Entry 7PAM (electron microscopy, 6.80 A resolution (low resolution: residue-level contacts below are approximate; hydrogen-bond / salt-bridge calls are withheld)); this record covers chains l and 3 of the 54 polymer chains in the assembly.

Chain l:
Name: 50S ribosomal protein L16
Organism: Mycoplasma pneumoniae M129
UniProtKB: P41204 (RL16_MYCPN); numbering as in UniProt (aligned over 1-139)
Amino-acid sequence (139 residues; each row starts with the number of its first residue):
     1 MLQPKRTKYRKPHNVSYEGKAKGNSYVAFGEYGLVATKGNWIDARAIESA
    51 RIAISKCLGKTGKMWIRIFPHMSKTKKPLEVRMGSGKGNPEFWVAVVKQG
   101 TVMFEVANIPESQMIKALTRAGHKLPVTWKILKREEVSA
Unresolved in the structure: 137-139

Chain 3:
Molecule: 23S ribosomal RNA
Organism: Mycoplasma pneumoniae M129
Sequence (2907 nucleotides; each row starts with the number of its first residue):
     1 UACAAUAAGUUACUAAGGGCUUAUGGUGGAUGCCUUGGCACUAAUAGGCG
    51 AUGAAGGACGUGUUAACCUGCGAUAAGCUUCGGGUAGGUGGUAAGAACCU
   101 CAGAUCCGGAGAUUUCCGAAUGGAGCAAUCCGGUAGUUGGAAACAGCUAU
   151 CAUUAAUUGAUGAAUAAAUAGUCAAUUAAAGCAAUACGUGGUGAAGUGAA
   201 ACAUCUCAGUAGCCACAGGAAAAGAAAACGAAUGUGAUUCCGUGUGUAGU
   251 GGCGAGCGAAAGCGGAACAGGCCAAACUUAUCAUUAGAUAGGGGUUGUAG
   301 GGCUUGCAAUGUGGACUUGAAAACGAUAGAAGAAGCUGUUGGAAAGCAGC
   351 GCGCAAAAGGGUGAUAGCCCCGUAUUUGAAAUUGUUUUCAUACCUAGCGA
   401 GAUCCCUGAGUAGCUCGGAAAACGUUAUUUUGAGUGAAUCUGCCCAGACC
   451 AUUGGGUAAGCCUAAAUACUAAUUAGUGACCGAUAGCGAAACAGUACCGU
   501 GAGGGAAAGGUGAAAAGAACCCAGAGAUGGGAGUGAAAUAGAUUCUGAAA
   551 CCAUAUGCCUACAACGUGUCAGAGCACAUUAAUGUGUGAUGGCGUGCGUU
   601 UUGAAGUAUGAGCCGGCGAGUUAUGAUAGCAAGCGUUAGUUAACCAGGAG
   651 AUGGGGAGCUGUAGCGAAAGCGAGUUUUAAAAGAGCGUUUGUUUGUUAUU
   701 AUAGACCCGAAACGGGUUGAGCUAGUCAUGAGCAGGUUGAAGGUUGAGUA
   751 ACAUCAACUGGAGGACCGAACCGACUCUCGUUGAAACGAUAGCGGAUGAC
   801 UUGUGAUUAGGGGUGAAAUUCCAAUCGAAAUCCGUGAUAGCUGGUUCUCG
   851 UCGAAAUAGCUUUAAGGCUAGCGUGAGAUCACAAAUAAGUGGAGGUAAAG
   901 CUACUGAAUGUAUGAUGGCGCCACCUAGGCGUACUGAAUACAAUUAAACU
   951 CUGAAUGCCAUUUAUUUUAUUCUCGCAGUCAGACAGUGGGGGAUAAGCUU
  1001 CAUUGUCAAGAGGGGAAGAGCCCAGAUCAUUAAAUAAGGUCCCCAAAAUA
  1051 UACUAAGUGGAAAAGGAUGUGAAAGUGCUAAAACAGCAAGGAUGUUGGCU
  1101 UAGAAGCAGCCAUCGUUUAAAGAGUGCGUAACAGCUCACUUGUCGAGUGU
  1151 UUUUGCGCCGAAGAUGUAACGGGGCUAAGUAUAUUACCGAAUUUAUGGAU
  1201 AAGAUUUAUAUCUUGUGGUAGACGAGCGUUGUAUUGGAGUUGAAGUCAAA
  1251 GCGUGAGCAUUGGUGGAUCCAAUACAAGUGAGAAUGCCGGCAUGAGUAAC
  1301 GCUUGGGAGUGAGAAUCUCCCAAACCGAUUGACUAAGGUUUCCUGGACCA
  1351 GGGUCGUCCUUCCAGGGUUAGUCUGGACCUAAGCUGAGGCUGAAAAGCGU
  1401 AGGCGAUGGACAACAGGUUAAUAUUCCUGUACUUACAGUUAGACUGAUGG
  1451 AGUGACAAAGAAGGUUUUCCACCCCCAUAAUUGGAUUUGGGGAUAAAUCA
  1501 UAAGGUGGUACAAUAGGCAAAUCCGUUGUGCAUAACAUUGAGUGAUGAUG
  1551 UCGAGUGAAUGAGUGAUCAAGUAGCGAAGGUGGUAUUAAUCAUGCUUUCA
  1601 AGAAAAGCUUCUAGGGUUAAUCUAGCUGUAACCAGUACCGAGAACGAACA
  1651 CACGUAGUCAAGGAGAGGAUCCUAAGGUUAGCGAGUGAACUAUAGCCAAG
  1701 GAACUCUGCAAAUUAACCCCGUAAGUUAGCGAGAAGGGGUGCUUAUGUAA
  1751 AAGUAAGCCGCAGUGAAGAACGAGGGGGGACUGUUUAACUAAAACACAAC
  1801 UCUAUGCCAAACCGUAAGGUGAUGUAUAUGGGGUGACACCUGCCCAGUGC
  1851 UGGAAGGUUAAAGAAGGAGGUUAGCGCAAGCGAAGCUUUUAACUGAAGCC
  1901 CCAGUGAACGGCGGCCGUAACUAUAACGGUCCUAAGGUAGCGAAAUUCCU
  1951 AGUCGGGUAAAUUCCGUCCCGCUUGAAUGGUGUAACCAUCUCUUGACUGU
  2001 CUCGGCUAUAGACUCGGUGAAAUCCAGGUACGGGUGAAGACACCCGUUAG
  2051 GCGCAACGGGACGGAAAGACCCCGUGAAGCUUUACUGUAGCUUAAUAUUG
  2101 AUCAGGACAUUAUCAUGUAGAGAAUAGGUAGGAGCAAUCGAUGCAAGUUC
  2151 GCUAGGACUUGUUGAUGCGAAAGGUGGAAUACUACCCUUGGUUGUGUGCU
  2201 GUUCUAAUUGGUAACUGUUAUCCAGUUUCAAGACAGUGUUAGGUGGGCAG
  2251 UUUGACUGGGGCGGUCGCCUCCUAAAAGGUAACGGAGGCGUACAAAGGUA
  2301 CCUUCAGUACGGUUGGAAAUCGUAUGUAGAGUGUAAUGGUGUAAGGGUGC
  2351 UUGACUGUGAGACAUACAGGUCGAACAGGUGAGAAAUCAGGUCAUAGUGA
  2401 UCCGGUGGUCCAGUAUGGAAUGGCCAUCGCUCAACGGAUAAAAGCUACUC
  2451 CGGGGAUAACAGGCUGAUACUGCCCAAGAGUUCAUAUCGACGGCAGUGUU
  2501 UGGCACCUCGAUGUCGACUCAUCUCAUCCUCGAGCUGAAGCAGGUUCGAA
  2551 GGGUUCGGCUGUUCGCCGAUUAAAGAGAUACGUGAGUUGGGUUCAAACCG
  2601 UCGUGAGACAGGUUGGUCCCUAUCUAUUGUGCCCGUAGGAAGAUUGAAGA
  2651 GUGUUGCUUCUAGUACGAGAGGACCGAAGCGAGGACACCUCUUAUGCUCC
  2701 AGUUGUAGCGCCAGCUGCACCGCUGGGUAGUAACGUGUCUAUUAGAUAAA
  2751 CGCUGAAAGCAUCUAAGUGUGAAACUAUCUCAAAGAUUAAUCUUCCCAUU
  2801 UCGCAAGAAAGUAAGAGCCGUCAAAGACGAUGACGUUGAUAGGUUACAGG
  2851 UGUAAGCAUAGUGAUAUGUUGAGCUGAGUAAUACUAAUUGCUCGAGGACU
  2901 UAUUGGA
Unresolved in the structure: 1-7, 923-927, 1560-1569, 2901-2907

Chain l / chain 3 interface:
Residue-residue contacts (90):
  Pro-4(l) / A907(3)
  Pro-4(l) / A908(3)
  Lys-5(l) / A908(3)
  Arg-6(l) / G906(3)
  Arg-6(l) / A907(3)
  Lys-8(l) / A948(3)
  Lys-8(l) / C949(3)
  Tyr-9(l) / A948(3)
  Lys-11(l) / A947(3)
  Lys-11(l) / A948(3)
  Lys-11(l) / G2285(3)
  Pro-12(l) / A947(3)
  Pro-12(l) / A948(3)
  His-13(l) / A947(3)
  His-13(l) / G990(3)
  His-13(l) / G991(3)
  Tyr-17(l) / U994(3)
  Glu-18(l) / U994(3)
  Lys-22(l) / A899(3)
  Lys-22(l) / G900(3)
  Lys-22(l) / U945(3)
  Gly-23(l) / G900(3)
  Gly-23(l) / U944(3)
  Gly-23(l) / U945(3)
  Asn-24(l) / A943(3)
  Asn-24(l) / U944(3)
  Tyr-26(l) / A943(3)
  Tyr-26(l) / U944(3)
  Phe-29(l) / G910(3)
  Phe-29(l) / A942(3)
  Trp-41(l) / U994(3)
  Asp-43(l) / G2493(3)
  Arg-45(l) / G2492(3)
  Ala-46(l) / G2492(3)
  Ser-49(l) / C2491(3)
  Ser-49(l) / G2492(3)
  Lys-56(l) / A2477(3)
  Lys-56(l) / G2478(3)
  Lys-63(l) / G910(3)
  Lys-63(l) / U911(3)
  Trp-65(l) / G910(3)
  Ile-66(l) / U909(3)
  Arg-67(l) / A943(3)
  Arg-67(l) / U944(3)
  His-71(l) / A907(3)
  His-71(l) / A908(3)
  Lys-74(l) / A993(3)
  Lys-74(l) / U994(3)
  Lys-76(l) / A993(3)
  Lys-77(l) / G991(3)
  Lys-77(l) / G992(3)
  Lys-77(l) / A993(3)
  Glu-80(l) / U2501(3)
  Glu-80(l) / G2502(3)
  Glu-80(l) / G2503(3)
  Val-81(l) / G2503(3)
  Arg-82(l) / G2258(3)
  Arg-82(l) / G2259(3)
  Arg-82(l) / G2503(3)
  Arg-82(l) / C2504(3)
  Met-83(l) / G2258(3)
  Met-83(l) / G2503(3)
  Met-83(l) / C2504(3)
  Gly-84(l) / G2258(3)
  Gly-84(l) / C2283(3)
  Gly-84(l) / G2284(3)
  Ser-85(l) / C2283(3)
  Ser-85(l) / G2284(3)
  Gly-86(l) / C2283(3)
  Gly-86(l) / G2284(3)
  Gly-86(l) / G2285(3)
  Lys-87(l) / G990(3)
  Lys-87(l) / G991(3)
  Lys-87(l) / G992(3)
  Lys-87(l) / G2284(3)
  Lys-87(l) / G2285(3)
  Gly-88(l) / G992(3)
  Arg-120(l) / C2475(3)
  Arg-120(l) / A2476(3)
  His-123(l) / C2475(3)
  Lys-124(l) / C2475(3)
  Lys-124(l) / C2491(3)
  Lys-124(l) / G2492(3)
  Lys-124(l) / G2493(3)
  Pro-126(l) / G2493(3)
  Pro-126(l) / C2494(3)
  Thr-128(l) / A1064(3)
  Thr-128(l) / G1065(3)
  Trp-129(l) / G1065(3)
  Trp-129(l) / G1066(3)
Interface residues without a listed pair, chain l (53 interface residues in all): Gln-3, Thr-7, Arg-10, Ser-16, Ala-28, Asn-40, Phe-69, Met-72, Thr-75
Interface residues without a listed pair, chain 3 (44 interface residues in all): A946, G989, U2273, A2286

Overview:
53 residues of chain l face 44 of chain 3 across their interface.
Here chain l is 50S ribosomal protein L16 and chain 3 is 23S ribosomal RNA, both from Mycoplasma pneumoniae
M129. Entry 7PAM (70S ribosome with A*- and P/E-site tRNAs in Mycoplasma pneumoniae cells) was determined by
electron microscopy, deposited together with 7OOC, 7OOD, 7P6Z, 7PAH, 7PAI, 7PAJ and 23 further entries.
